4NCW - chains A and C of the 3 polymer chains in the assembly; structure by X-ray diffraction, 1.30 A resolution.

# Chain A (and C)
Name: Fibritin
Notes: fragment: C-terminus fragment; chain C of this document is another copy of the same molecule, construct and numbering; everything in this record applies to it too
UniProtKB: D9IEJ2 (D9IEJ2_BPT4); residues 1-27 here correspond to UniProt positions 458-484 (UniProt number = residue number + 457)
Sequence (27 residues; numbered 1 to 27; the number before each row is that of its first residue):
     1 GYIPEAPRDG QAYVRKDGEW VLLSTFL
Unresolved in the structure: 1-2 (chain C: 1-3)

# How chain A and chain C interact
Contacting residue pairs - 22 pairs, chain A then chain C:
  Ile3(A) - Glu5(C)
  Ile3(A) - Trp20(C)  hydrophobic
  Val14(A) - Ala12(C)  hydrophobic
  Val14(A) - Tyr13(C)
  Val14(A) - Val14(C)  hydrophobic
  Arg15(A) - Glu5(C)  salt bridge
  Arg15(A) - Ala6(C)
  Arg15(A) - Gln11(C)
  Arg15(A) - Ala12(C)
  Arg15(A) - Tyr13(C)  hydrogen bond (backbone-backbone)
  Arg15(A) - Trp20(C)
  Lys16(A) - Gly10(C)
  Lys16(A) - Gln11(C)
  Lys16(A) - Ala12(C)
  Asp17(A) - Arg8(C)
  Asp17(A) - Gly10(C)  hydrogen bond (side chain-backbone)
  Gly18(A) - Glu5(C)
  Gly18(A) - Arg8(C)
  Phe26(A) - Ala12(C)  hydrophobic
  Phe26(A) - Leu23(C)  hydrophobic
  Phe26(A) - Leu27(C)
  Leu27(A) - Leu27(C)  hydrophobic
Also at the interface, not in a pair above, chain A (9 interface residues in all): Leu23
Also at the interface, not in a pair above, chain C (14 interface residues in all): Pro4, Pro7, Asp9

# Summary
The interface between chain A and chain C involves 9 residues on one side and 14 on the other; the contacts
include 2 hydrogen bonds and 1 salt bridge. Polar contacts include Arg15(A)-Glu5(C), Asp17(A)-Gly10(C) and
Arg15(A)-Tyr13(C).
Both chains are Fibritin. Entry 4NCW (foldon domain wild type C-conjugate) was determined by X-ray diffraction
together with 4NCV and 4NCU from the same study.
